Entry 5G06 (electron microscopy, 4.20 A resolution (low resolution: residue-level contacts below are approximate; hydrogen-bond / salt-bridge calls are withheld)); this record covers chains A and D of the 11 polymer chains in the assembly.

== Chain A ==
Name: Exosome complex component RRP45
Source organism: Saccharomyces cerevisiae
UniProt: Q05636 (RRP45_YEAST); residues 1-305 here = UniProt positions 1-305
Chain sequence (305 residues; row label = number of the first residue in the row):
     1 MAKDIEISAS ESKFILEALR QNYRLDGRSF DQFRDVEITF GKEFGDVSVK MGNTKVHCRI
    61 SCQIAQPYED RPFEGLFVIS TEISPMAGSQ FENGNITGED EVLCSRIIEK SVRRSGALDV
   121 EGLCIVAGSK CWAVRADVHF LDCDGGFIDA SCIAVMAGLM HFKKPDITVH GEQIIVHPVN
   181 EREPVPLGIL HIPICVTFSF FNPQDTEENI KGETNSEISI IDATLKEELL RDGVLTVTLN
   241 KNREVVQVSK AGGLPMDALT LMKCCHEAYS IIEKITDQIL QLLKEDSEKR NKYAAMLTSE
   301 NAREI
Not modelled in the structure: 1, 304-305
From the paper describing this entry:
  - conformationally variable residues: L297 to R303

== Chain D ==
Name: Exosome complex component RRP46
Source organism: Saccharomyces cerevisiae
UniProt: P53256 (RRP46_YEAST); residues 1-223 here = UniProt positions 1-223
Chain sequence (223 residues; numbered 1 to 223; the number before each row is that of its first residue):
     1 MSVQAEIGIL DHVDGSSEFV SQDTKVICSV TGPIEPKARQ ELPTQLALEI IVRPAKGVAT
    61 TREKVLEDKL RAVLTPLITR HCYPRQLCQI TCQILESGED EAEFSLRELS CCINAAFLAL
   121 VDAGIALNSM CASIPIAIIK DTSDIIVDPT AEQLKISLSV HTLALEFVNG GKVVKNVLLL
   181 DSNGDFNEDQ LFSLLELGEQ KCQELVTNIR RIIQDNISPR LVV

== How chain A and chain D interact ==
Residue-residue contacts - 41 pairs, chain A then chain D:
  K3(A) - E35(D)
  K42(A) - Q22(D)
  K42(A) - E96(D)
  E43(A) - E96(D)
  E43(A) - G98(D)
  D46(A) - L95(D)
  D46(A) - E96(D)
  N53(A) - D11(D)
  N53(A) - H12(D)
  K55(A) - I9(D)
  K55(A) - L10(D)
  H57(A) - L95(D)
  R59(A) - A55(D)
  R59(A) - K56(D)
  S80(A) - V58(D)
  E82(A) - R53(D)
  S84(A) - T91(D)
  P85(A) - Q89(D)
  P85(A) - T91(D)
  M86(A) - V13(D)
  M86(A) - S29(D)
  M86(A) - T91(D)
  S89(A) - I34(D)
  E92(A) - K37(D)
  N93(A) - K37(D)
  N93(A) - E49(D)
  N93(A) - I51(D)
  R135(A) - G57(D)
  D137(A) - A55(D)
  D137(A) - G57(D)
  H139(A) - R53(D)
  H139(A) - P54(D)
  H139(A) - A55(D)
  H139(A) - Q93(D)
  L141(A) - L10(D)
  L141(A) - I27(D)
  D142(A) - L10(D)
  D142(A) - D11(D)
  D142(A) - H12(D)
  C143(A) - H12(D)
  D144(A) - H12(D)
Other interface residues (no listed pair), chain A (25 interface residues in all): S61, A87
Other interface residues (no listed pair), chain D (29 interface residues in all): D23, K25, C28, T31

== Summary ==
Chain A and chain D form an interface of 25 and 29 residues respectively. The paper reports conformational
variability at L297(A).
Here chain A is Exosome complex component RRP45 and chain D is Exosome complex component RRP46, both from
Saccharomyces cerevisiae. Entry 5G06 (Cryo-EM structure of yeast cytoplasmic exosome) was determined by
electron microscopy.
